Entry 9BOY (electron microscopy, 3.81 A resolution); this record covers chains A and E of the 5 polymer chains in the assembly.

== Chain A ==
Name: Glycine receptor subunit alpha-3
From: Homo sapiens
UniProtKB: O75311 (GLRA3_HUMAN); residues 1-431 here correspond to UniProt positions 34-464 (UniProt number = residue number + 33)
Amino-acid sequence (422 residues; each row starts with the number of its first residue; note: 9 numbers in that range are skipped by the numbering (no residue carries them; nothing is unmodelled there)):
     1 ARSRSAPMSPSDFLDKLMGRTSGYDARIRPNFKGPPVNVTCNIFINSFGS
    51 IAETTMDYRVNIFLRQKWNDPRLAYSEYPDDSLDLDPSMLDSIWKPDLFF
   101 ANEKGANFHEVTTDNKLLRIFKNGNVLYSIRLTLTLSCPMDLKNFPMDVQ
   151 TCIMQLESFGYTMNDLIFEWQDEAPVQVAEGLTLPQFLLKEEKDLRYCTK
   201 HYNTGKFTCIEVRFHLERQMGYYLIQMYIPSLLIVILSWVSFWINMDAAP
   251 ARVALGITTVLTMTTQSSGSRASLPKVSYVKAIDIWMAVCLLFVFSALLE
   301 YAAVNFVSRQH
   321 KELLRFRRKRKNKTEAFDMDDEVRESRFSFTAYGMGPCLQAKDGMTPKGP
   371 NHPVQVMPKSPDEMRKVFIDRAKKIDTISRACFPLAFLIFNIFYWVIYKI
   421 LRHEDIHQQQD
Not modelled in the structure: 1-7, 321-382, 428-431
Swiss-Prot annotation at these positions:
  - binding site (Zn(2+)): Glu-192, Asp-194, His-215
  - binding site (strychnine): Tyr-202 to Phe-207
  - site: Leu-261 (Important for obstruction of the ion pore in the closed conformation)
  - modified residue: Ser-346 (Phosphoserine)
  - glycosylation: Asn-38 (N-linked (GlcNAc...) asparagine)
Disulfides: Cys-138/Cys-152, Cys-198/Cys-209
Glycans and other covalent adducts: N-acetylglucosamine (NAG) linked to Asn-38

== Chain E ==
Name: Glycine receptor subunit beta, Green fluorescent protein
From: Homo sapiens
UniProtKB: chimeric construct of P48167, A0A9X4KGN5: residues 3-333 from P48167 (GLRB_HUMAN) positions 25-355 (UniProt number = residue number + 22); residues 333-342 from A0A9X4KGN5 positions 9-248 (offset varies); residues 342-475 from P48167 (GLRB_HUMAN) positions 400-497 (UniProt number = residue number + 22)
Amino-acid sequence (680 residues; numbered 3 to 475 plus 317 insertion-coded residues; 110 numbers in that range are skipped by the numbering (no residue carries them; nothing is unmodelled there); the number before each row is that of its first residue; a row labelled like 333A-333Z holds insertion residues (333A, then the next letters in order)):
     3 KSSKKGKGKKKQYLCPSQQSAEDLARVPANSTSNILNRLLVSYDPRIRPN
    53 FKGIPVDVVVNIFINSFGSIQETTMDYRVNIFLRQKWNDPRLKLPSDFRG
   103 SDALTVDPTMYKCLWKPDLFFANEKSANFHDVTQENILLFIFRDGDVLVS
   153 MRLSITLSCPLDLTLFPMDTQRCKMQLESFGYTTDDLRFIWQSGDPVQLE
   203 KIALPQFDIKKEDIEYGNCTKYYKGTGYYTCVEVIFTLRRQVGFYMMGVY
   253 APTLLIVVLSWLSFWINPDASAARVPLGIFSVLSLASECTTLAAELPKVS
   303 YVKALDVWLIACLLFGFASLVEYAVVQVMLN
333A-333Z GGSSAAAVSKGEELFTGVVPILVELD
334A-334Z GDVNGHKFSVSGEGEGDATYGKLTLK
335A-335Z FICTTGKLPVPWPTLVTTFSYGVQCF
336A-336Z SRYPDHMKQHDFFKSAMPEGYVQERT
337A-337Z IFFKDDGNYKTRAEVKFEGDTLVNRI
338A-338Z ELKGIDFKEDGNILGHKLEYNYNSHN
339A-339Z VYIMADKQKNGIKVNFKIRHNIEDGS
340A-340Z VQLADHYQQNTPIGDGPVLLPDNHYL
341A-341Z STQSALSKDPNEKRDHMVLLEFVTAA
342A-342Z GITHGMDELYKSGSGSGVGETRCKKV
343A-343Z CTSKSDLRSNDFSIVGSLPRDFELSN
344A-344Z YDCYGKPIEVNNGLGKSQAKNNKKPP
345A-345E PAKPV
   444 IPTAAKRIDLYARALFPFCFLFFNVIYWSIYL
Not modelled in the structure: 3-28, 333A-333Z, 334A-334Z, 335A-335Z, 336A-336Z, 337A-337Z, 338A-338Z, 339A-339Z, 340A-340Z, 341A-341Z, 342A-342Z, 343A-343Z, 344A-344Z, 345A-345E
Differences from the reference sequence: linker (333A-333G, 342N-342Q); conflict Phe-335S (Leu72 in A0A9X4KGN5), Ser-335T (Thr73 in A0A9X4KGN5), His-342D (Leu239 in A0A9X4KGN5)
Swiss-Prot annotation at these positions:
  - binding site (glycine): Arg-86, Ser-152, Thr-228
  - site: Leu-285 (Important for obstruction of the ion pore in the closed conformation)
  - glycosylation (N-linked (GlcNAc...) asparagine): Asn-32, Asn-220
Disulfides: Cys-161/Cys-175, Cys-221/Cys-233
Glycans and other covalent adducts: N-acetylglucosamine (NAG) linked to Asn-220

== Interface between chain A and chain E ==
Contacting residue pairs (66; chain A residue first):
  Pro-10(A) / Ile-49(E)  hydrophobic
  Pro-10(A) / Phe-53(E)  hydrophobic
  Ser-11(A) / Asp-46(E)
  Ser-11(A) / Ile-49(E)
  Leu-14(A) / Ile-49(E)  hydrophobic
  Asp-15(A) / Arg-48(E)  salt bridge
  Phe-44(A) / Tyr-225(E)  hydrophobic
  Asn-46(A) / Ala-124(E)  hydrogen bond (side chain-backbone)
  Asn-61(A) / Glu-126(E)
  Phe-63(A) / Phe-182(E)  hydrophobic
  Phe-63(A) / Tyr-225(E)  hydrophobic
  Asp-80(A) / Lys-54(E)  salt bridge
  Leu-83(A) / Lys-54(E)
  Asp-84(A) / Thr-185(E)
  Asp-86(A) / Pro-47(E)
  Asp-86(A) / Arg-48(E)
  Asp-86(A) / Tyr-184(E)  hydrogen bond
  Pro-87(A) / Asp-120(E)
  Met-89(A) / Arg-48(E)
  His-109(A) / Glu-126(E)  salt bridge
  His-109(A) / Lys-127(E)
  Glu-110(A) / Phe-131(E)
  Val-111(A) / Leu-121(E)
  Val-111(A) / Phe-123(E)  hydrophobic
  Val-111(A) / Ala-129(E)  hydrophobic
  Val-111(A) / Leu-155(E)  hydrophobic
  Thr-112(A) / Leu-121(E)  hydrogen bond (side chain-backbone)
  Thr-112(A) / Phe-131(E)
  Thr-112(A) / Met-153(E)
  Thr-113(A) / Asp-120(E)
  Asp-114(A) / Asp-120(E)
  Asn-115(A) / Phe-122(E)
  Asn-115(A) / Phe-182(E)
  Lys-116(A) / Phe-182(E)
  Leu-117(A) / Phe-182(E)
  Leu-117(A) / Tyr-231(E)
  Arg-119(A) / Thr-185(E)
  Arg-119(A) / Thr-228(E)  hydrogen bond (side chain-backbone)
  Arg-119(A) / Tyr-231(E)
  Ser-129(A) / Phe-182(E)
  Arg-131(A) / Ala-124(E)
  Arg-131(A) / Glu-126(E)  salt bridge
  Gln-177(A) / Lys-226(E)
  Pro-185(A) / Lys-300(E)
  Gln-186(A) / Lys-300(E)
  Gly-221(A) / Ser-302(E)
  Tyr-222(A) / Lys-300(E)
  Tyr-222(A) / Val-301(E)
  Tyr-222(A) / Ser-302(E)
  Ile-225(A) / Asp-308(E)
  Gln-226(A) / Ala-295(E)
  Leu-233(A) / Leu-315(E)  hydrophobic
  Ile-236(A) / Phe-319(E)  hydrophobic
  Leu-237(A) / Val-284(E)  hydrophobic
  Leu-237(A) / Phe-319(E)  hydrophobic
  Trp-243(A) / Val-330(E)
  Ile-244(A) / Gln-329(E)
  Asn-245(A) / Gln-329(E)  hydrogen bond
  Asn-245(A) / Asn-333(E)
  Pro-250(A) / Ala-274(E)  hydrophobic
  Ala-251(A) / Ser-273(E)
  Ala-251(A) / Val-277(E)  hydrophobic
  Thr-258(A) / Ile-281(E)
  Thr-258(A) / Leu-285(E)
  Thr-262(A) / Leu-285(E)
  Ser-273(A) / Lys-300(E)
Interface residues without a listed pair, chain A (51 interface residues in all): Arg-59, Arg-65, Tyr-78, Ser-88, Gln-219, Ala-248, Ala-254
Interface residues without a listed pair, chain E (46 interface residues in all): Lys-118, Gly-183, Asp-188, Thr-292, Tyr-325, Ala-326

== Summary ==
Chain A and chain E form an interface of 51 and 46 residues respectively, with 5 hydrogen bonds and 4 salt
bridges. Polar contacts include Asp-15(A)/Arg-48(E), Asp-80(A)/Lys-54(E) and His-109(A)/Glu-126(E).
Chain A is Glycine receptor subunit alpha-3 and chain E is Glycine receptor subunit beta, Green fluorescent
protein, both from Homo sapiens; the structure, Cryo-EM structure of human Glycine Receptor apha3-beta
heteromer with glycine in nanodisc, was determined by electron microscopy (same publication as 9BOZ and 9BP7).
